PDB entry 6OGZ | electron microscopy, 3.60 A resolution | chains E and F of the 13 polymer chains in the assembly

Chain E (and F):
Name: Inner capsid protein VP2
Source organism: Rotavirus A
Notes: chain F of this document is another copy of the same molecule, construct and numbering; everything in this record applies to it too
Reference sequence: G0YZK0 (G0YZK0_9REOV); residues 1-887 here = UniProt positions 1-887
Amino-acid sequence (887 residues; numbered 1 to 887; the number before each row is that of its first residue):
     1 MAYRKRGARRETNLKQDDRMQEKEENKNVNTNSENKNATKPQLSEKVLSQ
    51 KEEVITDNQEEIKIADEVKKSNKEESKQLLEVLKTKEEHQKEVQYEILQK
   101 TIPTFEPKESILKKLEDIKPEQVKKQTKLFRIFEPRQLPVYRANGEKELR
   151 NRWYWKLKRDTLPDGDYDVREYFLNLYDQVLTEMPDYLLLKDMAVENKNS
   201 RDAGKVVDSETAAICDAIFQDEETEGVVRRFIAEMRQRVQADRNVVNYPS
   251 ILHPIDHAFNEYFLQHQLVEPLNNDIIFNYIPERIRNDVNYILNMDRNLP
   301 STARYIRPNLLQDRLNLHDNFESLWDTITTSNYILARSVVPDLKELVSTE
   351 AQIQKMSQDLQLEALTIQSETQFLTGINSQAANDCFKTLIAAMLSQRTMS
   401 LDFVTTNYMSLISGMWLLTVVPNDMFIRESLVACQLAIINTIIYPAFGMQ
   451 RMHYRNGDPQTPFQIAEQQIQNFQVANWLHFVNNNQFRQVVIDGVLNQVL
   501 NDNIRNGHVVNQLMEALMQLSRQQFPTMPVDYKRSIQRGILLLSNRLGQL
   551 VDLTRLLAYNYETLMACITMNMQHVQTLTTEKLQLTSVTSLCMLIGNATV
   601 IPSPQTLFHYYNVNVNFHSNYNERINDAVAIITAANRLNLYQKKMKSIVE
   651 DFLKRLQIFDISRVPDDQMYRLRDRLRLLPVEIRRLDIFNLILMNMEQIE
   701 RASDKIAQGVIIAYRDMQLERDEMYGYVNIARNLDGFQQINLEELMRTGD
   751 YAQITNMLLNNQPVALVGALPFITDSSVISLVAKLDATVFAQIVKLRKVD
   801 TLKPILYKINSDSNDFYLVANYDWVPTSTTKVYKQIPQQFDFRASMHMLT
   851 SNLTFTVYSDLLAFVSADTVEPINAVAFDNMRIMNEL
Unresolved in the structure: 1-93 (chain F: 1-84)
From the paper describing this entry:
  - conformationally variable residues (helix shift): Thr349 to Leu360

Interface between chain E and chain F:
Pairs across the interface (53; chain E residue first):
  Lys108(E) with Glu350(F)
  Asn320(E) with Asn545(F), hydrogen bond
  Glu322(E) with Arg538(F), salt bridge
  Ser323(E) with Gln358(F), hydrogen bond
  Ile427(E) with Arg534(F)
  Arg428(E) with Val530(F)
  Glu429(E) with Asp531(F); Arg534(F), salt bridge
  Asn456(E) with Thr527(F)
  Gly457(E) with Pro526(F); Met528(F)
  Thr577(E) with Arg538(F)
  Leu578(E) with Gln358(F); Asp359(F); Gln361(F); Arg538(F)
  Tyr641(E) with Arg882(F), hydrogen bond (backbone-side chain); Leu887(F)
  Gln642(E) with Ile873(F)
  Lys643(E) with Leu887(F)
  Lys644(E) with Glu345(F), salt bridge; Asn597(F); Ala598(F); Ile873(F); Leu887(F)
  Met645(E) with Leu887(F)
  Ser662(E) with Ala351(F)
  Arg663(E) with Glu350(F), salt bridge; Gln354(F)
  Pro665(E) with Val347(F), hydrophobic; Gln352(F); Lys355(F)
  Asp666(E) with Val347(F); Gln549(F), hydrogen bond (backbone-side chain)
  Asp667(E) with Lys355(F), salt bridge; Asn545(F); Arg546(F); Gln549(F)
  Gln668(E) with Lys355(F)
  Tyr670(E) with Gln549(F); Asn597(F), hydrogen bond; Glu886(F); Leu887(F)
  Arg671(E) with Asn545(F)
  Arg673(E) with Leu887(F), hydrogen bond (side chain-backbone)
  Met746(E) with Glu871(F)
  Arg747(E) with Val870(F); Asn874(F)
  Thr748(E) with Ile292(F); Val870(F)
  Gly749(E) with Ile292(F)
  Arg797(E) with Asn294(F); Asp296(F), salt bridge
Also at the interface, not in a pair above, chain E (34 interface residues in all): Pro459, Thr579, Asp674, Asp750
Also at the interface, not in a pair above, chain F (35 interface residues in all): Gln524, Pro529, Leu541

Overview:
34 residues of chain E face 35 of chain F across their interface; the contacts include 6 hydrogen bonds and 6
salt bridges. Among the polar pairs are Glu322(E)-Arg538(F), Glu429(E)-Arg534(F) and Lys644(E)-Glu345(F). The
paper reports conformational variability at Thr349(E).
Both chains are Inner capsid protein VP2 (Rotavirus A). Entry 6OGZ (In situ structure of Rotavirus
RNA-dependent RNA polymerase at transcript-elongated state) was determined by electron microscopy (same
publication as 6OGY).
